PDB entry 6IGM | electron microscopy, 4.00 A resolution | chains A and X of the 9 polymer chains in the assembly

[Chain A]
Molecule: RuvB-like 1
From: Homo sapiens
Notes: EC 3.6.4.12
UniProtKB: Q9Y265 (RUVB1_HUMAN); numbering as in UniProt (aligned over 1-456)
Amino-acid sequence (456 residues; numbered 1 to 456; the number before each row is that of its first residue):
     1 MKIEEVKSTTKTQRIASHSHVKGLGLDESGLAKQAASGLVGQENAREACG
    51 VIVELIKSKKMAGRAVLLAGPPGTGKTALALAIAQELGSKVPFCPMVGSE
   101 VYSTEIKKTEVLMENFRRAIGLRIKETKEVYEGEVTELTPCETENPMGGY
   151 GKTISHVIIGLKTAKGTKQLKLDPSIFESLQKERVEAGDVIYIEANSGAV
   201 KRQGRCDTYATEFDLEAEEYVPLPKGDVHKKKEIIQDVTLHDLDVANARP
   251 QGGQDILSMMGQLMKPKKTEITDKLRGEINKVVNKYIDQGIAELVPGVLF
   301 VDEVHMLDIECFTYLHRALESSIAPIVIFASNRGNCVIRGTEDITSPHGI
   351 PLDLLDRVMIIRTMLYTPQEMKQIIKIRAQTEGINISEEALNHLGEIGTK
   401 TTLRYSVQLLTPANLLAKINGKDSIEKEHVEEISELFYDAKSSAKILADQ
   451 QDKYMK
Disordered / not traced: 1-12, 143-153, 251-268, 447-456
Curated features (UniProtKB/Swiss-Prot):
  - binding site (ATP): Gly70 to Thr77
  - modified residue: Lys453 (N6-acetyllysine)
  - cross-link (Glycyl lysine isopeptide (Lys-Gly)): Lys2 (interchain with G-Cter in SUMO2), Lys225 (interchain with G-Cter in SUMO1), Lys445 (interchain with G-Cter in SUMO2)
  - mutagenesis: Lys76 (K76M: No effect on interaction with NOPCHAP1), Asp302 (D302N: Abolishes ATPase activity; inhibition of MYC- and CTNNB1-mediated transformation), Glu303 (E303Q: Reduces ATPase activity. Decreases interaction with NOPCHAP1. No effect on formation of RUVBL1-RUVBL2 heteromeric complex)

[Chain X]
Molecule: unknown subunit
From: Homo sapiens
Amino-acid sequence (62 residues; numbered 1 to 62; the number before each row is that of its first residue; X marks 62 residues of unknown identity (built as UNK)):
     1 XXXXXXXXXXXXXXXXXXXXXXXXXXXXXXXXXXXXXXXXXXXXXXXXXX
    51 XXXXXXXXXXXX

[Interface between chain A and chain X]
Chain A residues in contact with chain X, 4 residues: Tyr209, Ala210, Thr211, Glu212

[Summary]
Chain A and chain X make no direct contact in this assembly. From UniProt: 8 ATP-binding residues and 3
mutagenesis sites on chain A.
Here chain A is RuvB-like 1 and chain X is unknown subunit, both from Homo sapiens. Entry 6IGM (Cryo-EM
Structure of Human SRCAP Complex) was determined by electron microscopy.
